5NP2 - chain A; structure by X-ray diffraction, 1.60 A resolution.

Chain A:
Protein: Tyrosine-protein kinase ABL1
Organism: Homo sapiens
Notes: EC 2.7.10.2
Reference sequence: P00519 (ABL1_HUMAN); numbering as in UniProt (aligned over 64-120)
Sequence (61 residues; row label = number of the first residue in the row):
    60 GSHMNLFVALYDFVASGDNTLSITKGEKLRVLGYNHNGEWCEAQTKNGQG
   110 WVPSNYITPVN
Unresolved in the structure: 60-62, 120
Modified positions: Y70 (O-phosphotyrosine; PTR); Y115 (O-phosphotyrosine; PTR)
Sequence notes: expression tag (60-63)
Swiss-Prot annotation at these positions:
  - modified residue (Phosphotyrosine): Y70, Y115

Overview:
Chain A is Tyrosine-protein kinase ABL1 (Homo sapiens); the structure, Abl1 SH3 pTyr89/134, was determined by
X-ray diffraction, deposited together with 5NP3 and 5NP5.
